PDB entry 1AW8 | X-ray diffraction, 2.20 A resolution | chains A and B of the 4 polymer chains in the assembly

# Chain A
Protein: L-aspartate-alpha-decarboxylase
Organism: Escherichia coli
Notes: EC 4.1.1.11
UniProtKB: P0A790 (PAND_ECOLI); residues 1-24 here = UniProt positions 1-24
Amino-acid sequence (24 residues; row label = number of the first residue in the row):
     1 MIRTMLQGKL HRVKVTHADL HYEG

# Chain B
Protein: L-aspartate-alpha-decarboxylase
Organism: Escherichia coli
Notes: EC 4.1.1.11
UniProtKB: P0A790 (PAND_ECOLI); numbering as in UniProt (aligned over 25-115)
Amino-acid sequence (92 residues; numbered 25 to 115; the number before each row is that of its first residue):
    25 X
    25 SCAIDQDFLD AAGILENEAI DIWNVTNGKR FSTYAIAAER GSRIISVNGA AAHCASVGDI
    85 VIIASFVTMP DEEARTWRPN VAYFEGDNEM K
Differences from the reference sequence: microheterogeneity PYR_25 (Ser in P0A790)
Modified positions: PYR (pyruvic acid) at position 25
Curated features (UniProtKB/Swiss-Prot):
  - active site: Tyr-58 (Proton donor)
  - binding site (substrate): Thr-57, Gly-73 to Ala-75

# How chain A and chain B interact
Contacting residue pairs - 96 pairs, chain A then chain B:
  Met-1(A) / Pro-94(B)
  Met-1(A) / Asp-95(B)  hydrogen bond (backbone-backbone)
  Ile-2(A) / Thr-92(B)
  Ile-2(A) / Met-93(B)
  Ile-2(A) / Pro-94(B)  hydrophobic
  Arg-3(A) / Val-91(B)
  Arg-3(A) / Thr-92(B)
  Arg-3(A) / Met-93(B)  hydrogen bond (backbone-backbone)
  Arg-3(A) / Asp-95(B)  salt bridge
  Arg-3(A) / Ala-98(B)
  Thr-4(A) / Phe-90(B)
  Thr-4(A) / Val-91(B)
  Thr-4(A) / Thr-92(B)
  Met-5(A) / Phe-90(B)
  Met-5(A) / Val-91(B)  hydrogen bond (backbone-backbone)
  Met-5(A) / Met-93(B)  hydrophobic
  Met-5(A) / Ala-98(B)
  Leu-6(A) / Ala-88(B)  hydrophobic
  Leu-6(A) / Ser-89(B)
  Leu-6(A) / Phe-90(B)
  Leu-6(A) / Trp-101(B)  hydrogen bond (backbone-side chain)
  Leu-6(A) / Pro-103(B)
  Gln-7(A) / Ala-36(B)
  Gln-7(A) / Gly-37(B)
  Gln-7(A) / Ser-89(B)  hydrogen bond (backbone-backbone)
  Gln-7(A) / Phe-90(B)
  Gln-7(A) / Val-91(B)
  Gln-7(A) / Trp-101(B)
  Gln-7(A) / Pro-103(B)
  Gln-7(A) / Asn-104(B)  hydrogen bond (backbone-backbone)
  Gly-8(A) / Ala-36(B)
  Gly-8(A) / Ala-88(B)
  Gly-8(A) / Ser-89(B)  hydrogen bond (backbone-backbone)
  Gly-8(A) / Asn-104(B)
  Lys-9(A) / Ala-36(B)
  Lys-9(A) / Ile-86(B)
  Lys-9(A) / Ile-87(B)
  Lys-9(A) / Asn-104(B)  hydrogen bond (backbone-backbone)
  Lys-9(A) / Val-105(B)
  Lys-9(A) / Ala-106(B)  hydrogen bond (backbone-backbone)
  Leu-10(A) / Ile-28(B)  hydrophobic
  Leu-10(A) / Phe-32(B)
  Leu-10(A) / Ala-36(B)  hydrophobic
  Leu-10(A) / Ile-86(B)
  Leu-10(A) / Ile-87(B)  hydrogen bond (backbone-backbone)
  Leu-10(A) / Ala-106(B)
  Leu-10(A) / Phe-108(B)  hydrophobic
  His-11(A) / Ile-86(B)
  His-11(A) / Ala-106(B)  hydrogen bond (backbone-backbone)
  His-11(A) / Tyr-107(B)
  His-11(A) / Phe-108(B)  hydrogen bond (backbone-backbone)
  Arg-12(A) / Val-49(B)
  Arg-12(A) / Ile-84(B)
  Arg-12(A) / Val-85(B)  hydrogen bond (backbone-backbone)
  Arg-12(A) / Phe-108(B)
  Val-13(A) / Asp-83(B)
  Val-13(A) / Ile-84(B)
  Val-13(A) / Val-85(B)  hydrogen bond (backbone-backbone)
  Val-13(A) / Ile-87(B)  hydrophobic
  Val-13(A) / Phe-108(B)  hydrophobic
  Val-13(A) / Asn-112(B)
  Lys-14(A) / Ile-69(B)
  Lys-14(A) / Gly-82(B)
  Lys-14(A) / Asp-83(B)
  Lys-14(A) / Ile-84(B)
  Lys-14(A) / Asn-112(B)  hydrogen bond (backbone-side chain)
  Val-15(A) / Ile-69(B)
  Val-15(A) / Ser-80(B)
  Val-15(A) / Val-81(B)
  Val-15(A) / Gly-82(B)  hydrogen bond (backbone-backbone)
  Val-15(A) / Asp-83(B)  hydrogen bond (backbone-backbone)
  Val-15(A) / Val-85(B)  hydrophobic
  Thr-16(A) / Arg-67(B)
  Thr-16(A) / Ile-68(B)
  Thr-16(A) / Ile-69(B)  hydrogen bond (backbone-backbone)
  Thr-16(A) / Val-81(B)
  Thr-16(A) / Asn-112(B)
  His-17(A) / Ile-69(B)  hydrogen bond (backbone-backbone)
  His-17(A) / Ser-70(B)
  His-17(A) / Val-71(B)  hydrogen bond (backbone-backbone)
  His-17(A) / Val-81(B)
  Ala-18(A) / Val-71(B)
  Ala-18(A) / Val-81(B)
  Asp-19(A) / Val-71(B)  hydrogen bond (backbone-backbone)
  Asp-19(A) / Asn-72(B)
  Asp-19(A) / Gly-73(B)  hydrogen bond (backbone-backbone)
  Leu-20(A) / Gly-73(B)
  Leu-20(A) / Ala-76(B)  hydrophobic
  Leu-20(A) / His-77(B)
  Tyr-22(A) / Ser-25(B)
  Tyr-22(A) / Asn-72(B)
  Tyr-22(A) / Gly-73(B)
  Glu-23(A) / Asn-72(B)
  Gly-24(A) / PYR_25(B)
  Gly-24(A) / Tyr-58(B)
  Gly-24(A) / Asn-72(B)
Also at the interface, not in a pair above, chain B (46 interface residues in all): Ile-38, Ile-60, Ala-79, Gly-110

# Overview
23 residues of chain A and 46 residues of chain B are in contact, with 22 hydrogen bonds and 1 salt bridge.
Polar contacts include Arg-3(A)/Asp-95(B), Leu-6(A)/Trp-101(B) and Lys-14(A)/Asn-112(B). From UniProt:
active-site residue Tyr-58(B) and 4 substrate-binding residues on chain B.
Here chain A is L-aspartate-alpha-decarboxylase and chain B is L-aspartate-alpha-decarboxylase, both from
Escherichia coli. Entry 1AW8 (Pyruvoyl dependent aspartate decarboxylase) was determined by X-ray diffraction.
